PDB entry 7MT7 | electron microscopy, 2.71 A resolution | chains A and N of the 55 polymer chains in the assembly

[Chain A]
Molecule: 23S rRNA
From: Mycobacterium tuberculosis (strain ATCC 25618 / H37Rv)
Sequence (3138 nucleotides; each row starts with the number of its first residue):
     1 UUGUAAGUGU CUAAGGGCGC AUGGUGGAUG CCUUGGCAUC GAGAGCCGAU GAAGGACGUG
    61 GGAGGCUGCG AUAUGCCUCG GGGAGCUGUC AACCGAGCGU GGAUCCGAGG AUUUCCGAAU
   121 GGGGAAACCC AGCACGAGUG AUGUCGUGCU ACCCGCAUCU GAAUAUAUAG GGUGCGGGAG
   181 GGAACGCGGG GAAGUGAAAC AUCUCAGUAC CCGUAGGAGG AGAAAACAAU UGUGAUUCCG
   241 CAAGUAGUGG CGAGCGAACG CGGAACAGGC UAAACCGCAC GCAUGGGUAA CCGGGUAGGG
   301 GUUGUGUGUG CGGGGUUGUG GGAGGAUAUG UCUCAGCGCU ACCCGGCUGA GAGGCAGUCA
   361 GAAAGUGUCG UGGUUAGCGG AAGUGGCCUG GGAUGGUCUG CCGUAGACGG UGAGAGCCCG
   421 GUACGCGAAA ACCCGGCACC UGCCUAGUAU CAAUUCCCGA GUAGCAGCGG GCCCGUGGAA
   481 UCCGCUGUGA AUCCGCCGGG ACCACCCGGU AAGCCUAAAU ACUCCUCGAU GACCGAUAGC
   541 GGAUUAGUAC CGUGAGGGAA UGGUGAAAAG UACCCCGGGA GGGGAGUGAA AGAGUACCUG
   601 AAACCGUGUG CCUACAAUCC GUCAGAGCCU CCUUUUCCUC UCCGGAGGAG GGUGGUGAUG
   661 GCGUGCCUUU UGAAGAAUGA GCCUGCGAGU CAGGGACAUG UCGCAAGGUU AACCCGUGUG
   721 GGGUAGCCGC AGCGAAAGCG AGUCUGAAUA GGGCGACCCA CACGCGCAUA CGCGCGUGUG
   781 AAUAGUGGCG UGUUCUGGAC CCGAAGCGGA GUGAUCUACC CAUGGCCAGG GUGAAGCGCG
   841 GGUAAGACCG CGUGGAGGCC CGAACCCACU UAGGUUGAAG ACUGAGGGGA UGAGCUGUGG
   901 GUAGGGGUGA AAGGCCAAUC AAACUCCGUG AUAGCUGGUU CUCCCCGAAA UGCAUUUAGG
   961 UGCAGCGUUG CGUGGUUCAC CGCGGAGGUA GAGCUACUGG AUGGCCGAUG GGCCCUACUA
  1021 GGUUACUGAC GUCAGCCAAA CUCCGAAUGC CGUGGUGUAA AGCGUGGCAG UGAGACGGCG
  1081 GGGGAUAAGC UCCGUACGUC GAAAGGGAAA CAGCCCAGAU CGCCGGCUAA GGCCCCCAAG
  1141 CGUGUGCUAA GUGGGAAAGG AUGUGCAGUC GCAAAGACAA CCAGGAGGUU GGCUUAGAAG
  1201 CAGCCACCCU UGAAAGAGUG CGUAAUAGCU CACUGGUCAA GUGAUUGUGC GCCGAUAAUG
  1261 UAGCGGGGCU CAAGCACACC GCCGAAGCCG CGGCACAUCC ACCUUGUGGU GGGUGUGGGU
  1321 AGGGGAGCGU CCCUCAUUCA GCGAAGCCAC CGGGUGACCG GUGGUGGAGG GUGGGGGAGU
  1381 GAGAAUGCAG GCAUGAGUAG CGACAAGGCA AGUGAGAACC UUGCCCGCCG AAAGACCAAG
  1441 GGUUCCUGGG CCAGGCCAGU CCGCCCAGGG UGAGUCGGGA CCUAAGGCGA GGCCGACAGG
  1501 CGUAGUCGAU GGACAACGGG UUGAUAUUCC CGUACCCGUG UGUGGGCGCC CGUGACGAAU
  1561 CAGCGGUACU AACCACCCAA AACCGGAUCG AUCACUCCCC UUCGGGGGUG UGGAGUUCUG
  1621 GGGCUGCGUG GGAACUUCGC UGGUAGUAGU CAAGCGAAGG GGUGACGCAG GAAGGUAGCC
  1681 GUACCAGUCA GUGGUAACAC UGGGGCAAGC CGGUAGGGAG AGCGAUAGGC AAAUCCGUCG
  1741 CUCACUAAUC CUGAGAGGUG ACGCAUAGCC GGUUGAGGCG AAUUCGGUGA UCCUCUGCUG
  1801 CCAAGAAAAG CCUCUAGCGA GCACACACAC GGCCCGUACC CCAAACCGAC ACAGGUGGUC
  1861 AGGUAGAGCA UACCAAGGCG UACGAGAUAA CUAUGGUUAA GGAACUCGGC AAAAUGCCCC
  1921 CGUAACUUCG GGAGAAGGGG GACCGGAAUA UCGUGAACAC CCUUGCGGUG GGAGCGGGAU
  1981 CCGGUCGCAG AAACCAGUGA GGAGCGACUG UUUACUAAAA ACACAGGUCC GUGCGAAGUC
  2041 GCAAGACGAU GUAUACGGAC UGACGCCUGC CCGGUGCUGG AAGGUUAAGA GGACCCGUUA
  2101 ACCCGCAAGG GUGAAGCGGA GAAUUUAAGC CCCAGUAAAC GGCGGUGGUA ACUAUAACCA
  2161 UCCUAAGGUA GCGAAAUUCC UUGUCGGGUA AGUUCCGACC UGCACGAAUG GCGUAACGAC
  2221 UUCUCAACUG UCUCAACCAU AGACUCGGCG AAAUUGCACU ACGAGUAAAG AUGCUCGUUA
  2281 CGCGCGGCAG GACGAAAAGA CCCCGGGACC UUCACUACAA CUUGGUAUUG AUGUUCGGUA
  2341 CGGUUUGUGU AGGAUAGGUG GGAGACUGUG AAACCUCGAC GCCAGUUGGG GCGGAGUCGU
  2401 UGUUGAAAUA CCACUCUGAU CGUAUUGGGC AUCUAACCUC GAACCCUGAA UCGGGUUUAG
  2461 GGACAGUGCC UGGCGGGUAG UUUAACUGGG GCGGUUGCCU CCUAAAAUGU AACGGAGGCG
  2521 CCCAAAGGUU CCCUCAACCU GGACGGCAAU CAGGUGGCGA GUGUAAAUGC ACAAGGGAGC
  2581 UUGACUGCGA GACUUACAAG UCAAGCAGGG ACGAAAGUCG GGAUUAGUGA UCCGGCACCC
  2641 CCGAGUGGAA GGGGUGUCGC UCAACGGAUA AAAGGUACCC CGGGGAUAAC AGGCUGAUCU
  2701 UCCCCAAGAG UCCAUAUCGA CGGGAUGGUU UGGCACCUCG AUGUCGGCUC GUCGCAUCCU
  2761 GGGGCUGGAG CAGGUCCCAA GGGUUGGGCU GUUCGCCCAU UAAAGCGGCA CGCGAGCUGG
  2821 GUUUAGAACG UCGUGAGACA GUUCGGUCUC UAUCCGCCGC GCGCGUCAGA AACUUGAGGA
  2881 AACCUGUCCC UAGUACGAGA GGACCGGGAC GGACGAACCU CUGGUGCACC AGUUGUCCCG
  2941 CCAGGGGCAC CGCUGGAUAG CCACGUUCGG UCAGGAUAAC CGCUGAAAGC AUCUAAGCGG
  3001 GAAACCUUCU CCAAGAUCAG GUUUCUCACC CACUUGGUGG GAUAAGGCCC CCCGCAGAAC
  3061 ACGGGUUCAA UAGGUCAGAC CUGGAAGCUC AGUAAUGGGU GUAGGGAACU GGUGCUAACC
  3121 GGCCGAAAAC UUACAACA
Disordered / not traced: 1-4, 1013-1022, 3133-3138
Modified / non-standard residues: 5MU (5-methyluridine 5'-monophosphate) at position 2177; OMG (o2'-methylguanosine-5'-monophosphate) at position 2791
Metal / ion sites: Mg2+ site 1: C31, G1370; Mg2+ site 2: C46, G217; Mg2+ site 3: G60, G65, U89; Mg2+ site 4 near U72 (its only coordinating residue here); Mg2+ site 5 near U120 (its only coordinating residue here); Mg2+ site 6: A162, U166; Mg2+ site 7: G194, U2481; Mg2+ site 8 near G194 (its only coordinating residue here); Mg2+ site 9: A199, C200; Mg2+ site 10 near G220 (its only coordinating residue here); Mg2+ site 11 near C251 (its only coordinating residue here); Mg2+ site 12: G379, G421; 159 more Mg2+ sites not listed
Small-molecule neighbours: N-formylmethionine (FME): G2299, A2300, C2301, A2689, U2823

[Chain N]
Molecule: 50S ribosomal protein L17
From: Mycobacterium tuberculosis (strain ATCC 25618 / H37Rv)
Reference sequence: P9WHD3 (RL17_MYCTU); residues 1-180 here = UniProt positions 1-180
Sequence (180 residues; each row starts with the number of its first residue):
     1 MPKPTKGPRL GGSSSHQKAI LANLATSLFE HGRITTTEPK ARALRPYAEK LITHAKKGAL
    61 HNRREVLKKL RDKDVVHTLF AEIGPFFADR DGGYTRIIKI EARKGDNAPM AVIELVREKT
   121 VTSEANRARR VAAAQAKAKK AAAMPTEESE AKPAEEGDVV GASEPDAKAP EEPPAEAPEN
Disordered / not traced: 1, 118-180

[Chain A / chain N interface]
Contacting residue pairs - 111 pairs, chain A then chain N:
  A1406(A) with His16(N), stacking on the base
  G1407(A) with His16(N), hydrogen bond to the sugar; Asn23(N), base contact
  G1408(A) with Leu24(N), sugar contact
  C1409(A) with Leu24(N), sugar contact; Ser27(N), sugar contact; Ile34(N), phosphate contact; Thr35(N), sugar contact; Thr36(N), hydrogen bond to the phosphate
  A1410(A) with His31(N), sugar contact; Ile34(N), phosphate contact; Thr35(N), hydrogen bond to the phosphate
  G1416(A) with Lys104(N), hydrogen bond to the sugar
  A1418(A) with Arg103(N), hydrogen bond to the sugar; Lys104(N), phosphate contact; Gly105(N), hydrogen bond to the base; Asp106(N), base contact
  C1425(A) with Asn23(N), hydrogen bond to the sugar
  C1426(A) with Ala19(N), sugar contact; Asn23(N), hydrogen bond to the sugar; Arg71(N), sugar contact
  A1690(A) with Lys73(N), sugar contact
  G1691(A) with Lys73(N), phosphate contact; Asp74(N), hydrogen bond to the base; His77(N), stacking on the base
  U1692(A) with Leu60(N), base contact; Arg63(N), sugar contact; Arg64(N), hydrogen bond to the base; Leu67(N), base contact; Lys73(N), hydrogen bond to the base
  G1693(A) with Leu60(N), sugar contact; Arg64(N), hydrogen bond to the base
  G1884(A) with Asp106(N), hydrogen bond to the sugar
  A1885(A) with Arg103(N), sugar contact; Asp106(N), sugar contact; Ala108(N), sugar contact
  G1886(A) with Thr37(N), hydrogen bond to the phosphate; Pro39(N), phosphate contact; Lys40(N), salt bridge to the phosphate
  A1887(A) with Pro8(N), base contact
  U1888(A) with Lys6(N), phosphate contact; Gly7(N), hydrogen bond to the sugar
  A2239(A) with Arg9(N), salt bridge to the phosphate
  U2240(A) with Pro8(N), phosphate contact; Arg9(N), hydrogen bond to the phosphate; Gly12(N), phosphate contact
  A2241(A) with Gly12(N), phosphate contact
  C2246(A) with Asn107(N), sugar contact
  G2247(A) with Gly105(N), hydrogen bond to the base; Asp106(N), base contact; Asn107(N), hydrogen bond to the sugar
  C2927(A) with Arg9(N), sugar contact; Ser14(N), hydrogen bond to the base
  A2928(A) with Pro2(N), base contact; Lys3(N), base contact; Pro4(N), base contact; Thr5(N), hydrogen bond to the base; Arg9(N), salt bridge to the phosphate; Ser14(N), phosphate contact; Gln17(N), base contact; Leu21(N), base contact
  C2939(A) with Lys73(N), sugar contact
  G2940(A) with Lys73(N), phosphate contact
  G2944(A) with Arg64(N), hydrogen bond to the sugar
  G2945(A) with Lys68(N), phosphate contact
  G2946(A) with Lys68(N), sugar contact; Arg71(N), hydrogen bond to the sugar
  G2947(A) with Lys18(N), salt bridge to the phosphate; Arg71(N), sugar contact
  C2948(A) with Ser15(N), phosphate contact; Lys18(N), salt bridge to the phosphate
  C3051(A) with Lys99(N), salt bridge to the phosphate
  C3052(A) with Arg42(N), salt bridge to the phosphate; Lys99(N), salt bridge to the phosphate
  C3053(A) with Arg42(N), salt bridge to the phosphate
  C3055(A) with Lys6(N), salt bridge to the phosphate
  G3057(A) with Lys6(N), base contact
  G3073(A) with Pro46(N), phosphate contact; Gly93(N), base contact
  G3074(A) with Pro46(N), phosphate contact; Glu49(N), hydrogen bond to the sugar; Lys50(N), salt bridge to the phosphate; Asp91(N), hydrogen bond to the base; Gly92(N), sugar contact; Gly93(N), hydrogen bond to the sugar
  U3075(A) with Glu49(N), phosphate contact; Lys50(N), salt bridge to the phosphate; Thr53(N), hydrogen bond to the phosphate; Gly92(N), sugar contact
  C3076(A) with Lys57(N), salt bridge to the phosphate
  A3085(A) with His61(N), hydrogen bond to the base
  A3086(A) with Arg64(N), phosphate contact
  G3104(A) with His61(N), phosphate contact
  G3105(A) with His61(N), sugar contact; Glu65(N), phosphate contact
  A3107(A) with Pro2(N), sugar contact; Lys3(N), sugar contact; Pro4(N), base contact; Lys50(N), phosphate contact
  A3108(A) with Lys3(N), sugar contact; Pro4(N), base contact
  C3115(A) with Arg90(N), hydrogen bond to the phosphate; Asp91(N), sugar contact; Gly92(N), hydrogen bond to the sugar; Gly93(N), hydrogen bond to the sugar
  U3116(A) with Arg45(N), hydrogen bond to the base; Arg90(N), salt bridge to the phosphate; Gly93(N), sugar contact; Thr95(N), hydrogen bond to the sugar; Arg96(N), phosphate contact
  A3117(A) with Arg96(N), salt bridge to the phosphate
Also at the interface, not in a pair above, chain A (56 interface residues in all): C1419, G1427, A2943, A3072, G3087, G3106
Also at the interface, not in a pair above, chain N (66 interface residues in all): Leu10, Ser13, Arg33, Ala43, Tyr47, His54, Tyr94, Ile97, Pro109

[In short]
The interface between chain A and chain N involves 56 residues on one side and 66 on the other, with 32
hydrogen bonds, 15 salt bridges and 2 aromatic stacking contacts. Polar contacts include A1418(A)-Gly105(N),
G1691(A)-Asp74(N) and U1692(A)-Arg64(N). Bound to chain A: N-formylmethionine.
Chain A is 23S rRNA and chain N is 50S ribosomal protein L17, both from Mycobacterium tuberculosis (strain
ATCC 25618 / H37Rv); the structure, Mtb 70S with P and E site tRNAs, was determined by electron microscopy
together with 7MSC, 7MSH, 7MSM, 7MSZ, 7MT2 and 7MT3 from the same study.
